8HVD - chain A; structure by X-ray diffraction, 1.41 A resolution.

# Chain A
Protein: Lacto-N-biosidase
Organism: Streptomyces sp
UniProtKB: Q9Z4I7 (Q9Z4I7_STRSQ); numbering as in UniProt (aligned over 31-639)
Amino-acid sequence (614 residues; numbered 26 to 639; the number before each row is that of its first residue):
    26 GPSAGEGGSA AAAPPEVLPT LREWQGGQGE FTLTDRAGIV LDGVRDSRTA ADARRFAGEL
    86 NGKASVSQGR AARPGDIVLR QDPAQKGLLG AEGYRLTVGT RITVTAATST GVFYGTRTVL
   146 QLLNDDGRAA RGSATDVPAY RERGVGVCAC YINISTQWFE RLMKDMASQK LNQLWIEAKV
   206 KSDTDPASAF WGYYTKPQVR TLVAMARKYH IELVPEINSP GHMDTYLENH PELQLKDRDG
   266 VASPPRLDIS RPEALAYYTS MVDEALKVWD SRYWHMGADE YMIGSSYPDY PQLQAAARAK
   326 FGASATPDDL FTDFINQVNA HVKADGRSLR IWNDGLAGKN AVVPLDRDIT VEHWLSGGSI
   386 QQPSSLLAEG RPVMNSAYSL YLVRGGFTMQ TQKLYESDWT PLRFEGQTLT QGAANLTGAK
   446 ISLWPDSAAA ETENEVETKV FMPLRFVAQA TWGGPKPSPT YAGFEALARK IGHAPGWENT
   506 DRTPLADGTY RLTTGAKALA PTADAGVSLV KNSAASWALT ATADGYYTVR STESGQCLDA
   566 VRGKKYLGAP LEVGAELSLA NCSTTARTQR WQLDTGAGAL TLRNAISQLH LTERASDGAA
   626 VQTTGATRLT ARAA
Disordered / not traced: 26-37
Construct notes: expression tag (26-30)
Disulfides: C562-C587

# In short
Chain A is Lacto-N-biosidase (Streptomyces sp); the structure, Crystal structure of lacto-N-biosidase
StrLNBase from Streptomyces sp. strain 142, galacto-N-biose complex 2, was determined by X-ray diffraction,
deposited together with 8HVB and 8HVC.
